4ZA3 - chains A and B; structure by X-ray diffraction, 1.67 A resolution.

Chain A:
Molecule: rRNA N-glycosidase
Source organism: Momordica charantia
Notes: EC 3.2.2.22
Reference sequence: B7X8M2 (B7X8M2_MOMCH); residues 1-247 here correspond to UniProt positions 24-270 (UniProt number = residue number + 23)
Chain sequence (247 residues; numbered 1 to 247; the number before each row is that of its first residue):
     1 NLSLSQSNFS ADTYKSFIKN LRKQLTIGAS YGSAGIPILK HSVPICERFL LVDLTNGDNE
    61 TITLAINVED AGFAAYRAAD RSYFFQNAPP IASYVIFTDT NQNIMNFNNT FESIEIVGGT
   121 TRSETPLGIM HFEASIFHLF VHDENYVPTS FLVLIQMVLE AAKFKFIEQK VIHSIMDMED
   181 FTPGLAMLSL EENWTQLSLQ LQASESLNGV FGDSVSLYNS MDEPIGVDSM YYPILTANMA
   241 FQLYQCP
Cystine bridges: Cys46 forms a disulfide with the same residue of a neighbouring copy of this chain
Glycans and other covalent adducts: N-acetylglucosamine (NAG) linked to Asn108

Chain B:
Molecule: rRNA N-glycosidase
Source organism: Momordica charantia
Notes: EC 3.2.2.22
Reference sequence: B7X8M2 (B7X8M2_MOMCH); residues 2-261 here correspond to UniProt positions 288-547 (UniProt number = residue number + 286)
Chain sequence (260 residues; numbered 2 to 261; the number before each row is that of its first residue):
     2 EQCSPQQRTT RISGRDGLCV DVYGALTADG SRVILYPCGQ QQNQQWTFYP DNTIRSLGKC
    62 LATSALSSGS NVVITNCDYL RYDDGWMVSS SGTMMNKSSH LVLTANAATS RTNLTGENNV
   122 FAAKQAWRIG NYVEPIVTTI IGLRHMCLEA TDNDTNVWLE SCVKNKTKQY WALYSDDTIR
   182 VNNNRNLCVS SSTDSSSKLI VIRRCDGSIN QRWVFTPQGT ISNPGYEAVM DVAQNDVYLK
   242 KIVLSSATDK GNGQQWTVFY
Cystine bridges: Cys20-Cys39, Cys61-Cys78, Cys148-Cys163, Cys189-Cys206
Glycans and other covalent adducts: N-acetylglucosamine (NAG) linked to Asn97, Asn114

How chain A and chain B interact:
Contacting residue pairs (67; chain A residue first):
  Ala11(A) with His146(B)
  Asp12(A) with His146(B), salt bridge
  Lys15(A) with His146(B)
  Ser33(A) with Ser91(B)
  Ala34(A) with Pro218(B)
  Gly35(A) with Pro218(B)
  Ile36(A) with Pro218(B), hydrophobic
  Lys165(A) with Pro218(B); Gly220(B)
  Phe166(A) with Phe260(B), hydrophobic; Tyr261(B)
  Gln169(A) with Ile142(B); Phe260(B)
  Lys170(A) with Phe260(B)
  Ile172(A) with His146(B)
  His173(A) with Ile142(B); Phe260(B)
  Met176(A) with His146(B)
  Leu190(A) with Tyr261(B)
  Leu199(A) with Gln3(B)
  Ala203(A) with Gln3(B); Cys4(B); Pro6(B)
  Ser206(A) with Pro6(B); Pro51(B)
  Leu207(A) with Pro6(B), hydrophobic; Phe49(B); Tyr50(B); Pro51(B)
  Asn208(A) with Asn53(B); Trp87(B), hydrogen bond (side chain-backbone); Met88(B); Val89(B), hydrogen bond (side chain-backbone)
  Val210(A) with Arg9(B); Phe49(B), hydrophobic; Ile130(B), hydrophobic
  Phe211(A) with Arg9(B)
  Gly212(A) with Pro6(B); Arg9(B), hydrogen bond (backbone-side chain)
  Asp213(A) with Arg9(B)
  Ser214(A) with Arg9(B)
  Tyr218(A) with Tyr261(B)
  Asn219(A) with Tyr261(B)
  Ser220(A) with Tyr261(B), hydrogen bond (side chain-backbone)
  Ile225(A) with Tyr133(B), hydrophobic
  Gly226(A) with Tyr133(B)
  Asp228(A) with Thr11(B), hydrogen bond; Gly131(B); Asn132(B), hydrogen bond (side chain-backbone)
  Ser229(A) with Ile130(B), hydrogen bond (side chain-backbone)
  Met230(A) with Ser91(B)
  Tyr231(A) with Val89(B); Ser90(B); Ser91(B); Arg129(B); Ile130(B)
  Tyr232(A) with Arg129(B); Gly131(B); Asn132(B); Tyr133(B), hydrogen bond (side chain-backbone)
  Ile234(A) with Ile137(B), hydrophobic; Tyr261(B), hydrophobic
  Thr236(A) with Pro218(B)
  Ala237(A) with Phe216(B), hydrophobic
  Asn238(A) with Tyr261(B), hydrogen bond
  Gln245(A) with Cys4(B)
  Cys246(A) with Cys4(B), disulfide
Also at the interface, not in a pair above, chain A (44 interface residues in all): Pro224, Pro233, Pro247
Also at the interface, not in a pair above, chain B (35 interface residues in all): Gln8, Gly93, Leu174, Thr217, Gln219, Gln256, Thr258, Val259
Cross-chain cystine bridges: Cys246(A)-Cys4(B)

Overview:
44 residues of chain A and 35 residues of chain B are in contact, with 1 disulfide bond, 9 hydrogen bonds and
1 salt bridge. Polar contacts include Asp12(A)-His146(B), Asn208(A)-Trp87(B) and Asn208(A)-Val89(B).
N-acetylglucosamine is covalently linked to Asn108(A). Covalently linked N-acetylglucosamine: at Asn97(B) and
Asn114(B).
Chain A is rRNA N-glycosidase and chain B is rRNA N-glycosidase, both from Momordica charantia; the structure,
Structural studies on a non-toxic homologue of type II RIPs from Momordica charantia (bitter gourd)-Native-3,
was determined by X-ray diffraction (same publication as 4Z8S, 4Z9W, 4ZBV, 4ZFU, 4ZFW, 4ZFY, 4ZGR and 4ZLB).
